2YP1 - chains A and C; structure by X-ray diffraction, 2.31 A resolution.

Chain A (and C):
Name: Aromatic peroxygenase
Organism: Agrocybe aegerita
Notes: EC 1.11.2.1; chain C of this document is another copy of the same molecule, construct and numbering; everything in this record applies to it too
UniProt: B9W4V6 (APO1_AGRAE); residues 4-328 here correspond to UniProt positions 47-371 (UniProt number = residue number + 43)
Sequence (325 residues; row label = number of the first residue in the row):
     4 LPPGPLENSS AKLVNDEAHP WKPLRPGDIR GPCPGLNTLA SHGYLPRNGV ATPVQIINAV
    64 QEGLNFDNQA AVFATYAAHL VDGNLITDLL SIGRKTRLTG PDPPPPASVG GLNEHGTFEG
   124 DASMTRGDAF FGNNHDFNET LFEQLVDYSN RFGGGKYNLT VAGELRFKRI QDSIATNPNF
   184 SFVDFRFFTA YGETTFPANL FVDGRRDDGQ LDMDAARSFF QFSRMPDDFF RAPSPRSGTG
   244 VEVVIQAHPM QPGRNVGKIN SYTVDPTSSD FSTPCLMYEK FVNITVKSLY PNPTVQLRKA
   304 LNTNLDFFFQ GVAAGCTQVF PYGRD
Unresolved in the structure: 327-328 (chain C: fully traced)
Disulfide bonds: C278-C319
Glycans and other covalent adducts: N-acetylglucosamine (NAG) linked to N11, N182, N286; glycan linked to N141, N161
Ion coordination: heme Fe near C36 (its only coordinating residue here); Mg2+: E122, G123, S126 (together with heme)
Residues lining bound ligands: heme (HEM): P35, C36, P37, G38, L39, I59, V63, L67, F69, A74, A77, T78, A81, L115, F121, E122, G123, S126, M127, T128, R129, R189, E196, F199, P200, L203, F204, F223
Swiss-Prot annotation at these positions:
  - binding site (heme): C36
  - glycosylation (N-linked (GlcNAc...) asparagine): N11, N141, N161, N182, N286
What the authors report for this chain:
  - heme coordination: C36
  - Mg2+ coordination: E122, G123, S126
  - binding site for acetate ion: F69, A77, F121, F199
  - catalytic residues: R189, E196 (proposed by the authors, not directly observed)
  - specificity-determining residues: F69, F121 (by similarity / conservation)

How chain A and chain C interact:
Residue-residue contacts (26; chain A residue first):
  E10(A) - E10(C)
  L162(A) - A317(C)  hydrophobic
  D211(A) - G318(C)
  Q213(A) - C319(C)
  V244(A) - E245(C)
  E245(A) - V244(C)
  E245(A) - I248(C)
  V246(A) - F274(C)
  V246(A) - S275(C)
  V246(A) - P277(C)  hydrophobic
  I248(A) - E245(C)
  I248(A) - Q249(C)
  Q249(A) - I248(C)
  Q249(A) - Q249(C)  hydrogen bond
  Q249(A) - F274(C)
  Q249(A) - S275(C)
  A250(A) - S275(C)
  F274(A) - V246(C)
  F274(A) - Q249(C)
  S275(A) - V246(C)
  S275(A) - Q249(C)
  S275(A) - A250(C)
  P277(A) - V246(C)  hydrophobic
  A317(A) - L162(C)  hydrophobic
  G318(A) - D211(C)
  C319(A) - Q213(C)
Also at the interface, not in a pair above, chain A (21 interface residues in all): Q72, D210, G212, P236, T242
Also at the interface, not in a pair above, chain C (21 interface residues in all): P8, Q72, D210, G212, A316

Overview:
Chain A and chain C each contribute 21 residues to their interface, with 1 hydrogen bond. Its one
hydrogen-bonded contact is Q249(A)-Q249(C). Chain A binds heme. Covalently linked N-acetylglucosamine: at
N11(A), N182(A) and N286(A). The paper reports catalytic residues R189(A) and E196(A); a binding site for
acetate ion at F69(A), A77(A) and F121(A) among others.
Chain A and chain C are both Aromatic peroxygenase (Agrocybe aegerita); the structure, Crystallization of a 45
kDa peroxygenase- peroxidase from the mushroom Agrocybe aegerita and structure determination by ..., was
determined by X-ray diffraction.
